Entry 8TPY (X-ray diffraction, 2.50 A resolution); this record covers chains B and C of the 4 polymer chains in the assembly.

[Chain B (and C)]
Protein: Hypoxanthine-guanine phosphoribosyltransferase
Source organism: Homo sapiens
Notes: EC 2.4.2.8; chain C of this document is another copy of the same molecule, construct and numbering; everything in this record applies to it too
UniProt: P00492 (HPRT_HUMAN); residues 0-217 here correspond to UniProt positions 1-218 (UniProt number = residue number + 1)
Sequence (218 residues; each row starts with the number of its first residue; numbering starts at 0):
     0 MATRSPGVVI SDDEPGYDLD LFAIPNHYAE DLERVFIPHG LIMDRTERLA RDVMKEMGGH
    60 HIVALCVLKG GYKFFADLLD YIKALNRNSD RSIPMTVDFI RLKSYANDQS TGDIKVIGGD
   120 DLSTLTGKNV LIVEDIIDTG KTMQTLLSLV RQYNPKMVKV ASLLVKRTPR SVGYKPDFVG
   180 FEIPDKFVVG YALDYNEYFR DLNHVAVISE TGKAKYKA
Disordered / not traced: 0-3, 102-121
Construct notes: engineered mutation A22 (Cys23 in P00492), A105 (Cys106 in P00492), A205 (Cys206 in P00492)
Metal / ion sites: Mg2+: E133, D134
Residues lining bound ligands: JG6 ({3-[(2S,4R)-4-(2-amino-6-oxo-1,6-dihydro-9H-purin-9-yl)-2-(hydroxymethyl)pyrrolidin-1-yl]-3-oxopropyl}phosphonic acid): I135, I136, D137, T138, G139, K140, T141, K165, K185, F186, V187, V188, L192, D193
Swiss-Prot annotation at these positions:
  - active site: D137 (Proton acceptor)
  - binding site (GMP): K68, E133 to T141, K165, K185 to V187, D193
  - binding site (Mg(2+)): D193
  - modified residue: A1 (N-acetylalanine), K102 (N6-acetyllysine), T141 (Phosphothreonine)
  - cross-link: K114 (Glycyl lysine isopeptide (Lys-Gly) (interchain with G-Cter in SUMO1))
What the authors report for this chain:
  - binding site for JG6: F186

[Chain B / chain C interface]
Contacting residue pairs (57; chain B residue first):
  P24(B) - R86(C)
  H26(B) - N85(C)
  H26(B) - R86(C)
  H26(B) - D89(C)
  H26(B) - R90(C)  hydrogen bond (side chain-backbone)
  H26(B) - S91(C)
  Y27(B) - S91(C)
  L67(B) - F98(C)  hydrophobic
  Y71(B) - Y71(C)  hydrogen bond (side chain-backbone)
  Y71(B) - F74(C)  hydrophobic
  Y71(B) - A75(C)
  Y71(B) - L78(C)
  Y71(B) - K82(C)  hydrogen bond
  Y71(B) - F98(C)  hydrophobic
  K72(B) - D79(C)  salt bridge
  K72(B) - K82(C)
  A75(B) - A75(C)  hydrophobic
  D79(B) - K72(C)
  K82(B) - K72(C)
  K82(B) - R199(C)
  K82(B) - D200(C)
  N85(B) - H26(C)
  N85(B) - D200(C)
  R86(B) - P24(C)
  R86(B) - H26(C)
  R86(B) - D200(C)  hydrogen bond (side chain-backbone)
  R86(B) - N202(C)  hydrogen bond
  D89(B) - H26(C)
  R90(B) - H26(C)  hydrogen bond (backbone-side chain)
  S91(B) - H26(C)
  S91(B) - Y27(C)
  S91(B) - Y197(C)
  S91(B) - Y215(C)  hydrogen bond
  P93(B) - E196(C)
  P93(B) - Y197(C)
  M94(B) - E196(C)  hydrogen bond (backbone-backbone)
  M94(B) - R199(C)  hydrogen bond (backbone-side chain)
  T95(B) - E196(C)  hydrogen bond
  T95(B) - R199(C)
  V96(B) - Y71(C)  hydrophobic
  V96(B) - R199(C)
  D97(B) - R100(C)  salt bridge
  F98(B) - L67(C)  hydrophobic
  F98(B) - F98(C)  hydrophobic
  R100(B) - D97(C)  salt bridge
  E196(B) - P93(C)
  E196(B) - M94(C)  hydrogen bond (backbone-backbone)
  E196(B) - T95(C)
  Y197(B) - P93(C)
  R199(B) - K82(C)
  R199(B) - M94(C)  hydrogen bond (side chain-backbone)
  R199(B) - V96(C)
  D200(B) - K82(C)
  D200(B) - N85(C)
  D200(B) - R86(C)  hydrogen bond (backbone-side chain)
  N202(B) - R86(C)
  Y215(B) - S91(C)  hydrogen bond
Interface residues without a listed pair, chain B (30 interface residues in all): H60, I92, N195
Interface residues without a listed pair, chain C (31 interface residues in all): H60, I92

[In short]
The interface between chain B and chain C involves 30 residues on one side and 31 on the other; the contacts
include 14 hydrogen bonds and 3 salt bridges. Polar contacts include K72(B)-D79(C), D97(B)-R100(C) and
H26(B)-R90(C). Ligands of chain B: compound JG6. The paper reports a binding site for JG6 at F186(B).
Chain B and chain C are both Hypoxanthine-guanine phosphoribosyltransferase (Homo sapiens); the structure,
Structure of human hypoxanthine guanine phosphoribzosyltransferase in complex with [2S,4R]
4-Guanin-9-yl-2-hydroxymethyl-1-N-(3-phosphonopropionyl)pyrrolidine, was determined by X-ray diffraction (same
publication as 8TPV, 8TR1 and 8TS4).
